6CCE - chains A and C of the 9 polymer chains in the assembly; structure by X-ray diffraction, 3.05 A resolution.

Chain A:
Protein: DNA-directed RNA polymerase subunit alpha
From: Mycobacterium smegmatis (strain ATCC 700084 / mc(2)155)
Notes: EC 2.7.7.6
UniProtKB: A0QSL8 (RPOA_MYCS2); residue numbers follow UniProt; this construct covers 1-350
Amino-acid sequence (350 residues; row label = number of the first residue in the row):
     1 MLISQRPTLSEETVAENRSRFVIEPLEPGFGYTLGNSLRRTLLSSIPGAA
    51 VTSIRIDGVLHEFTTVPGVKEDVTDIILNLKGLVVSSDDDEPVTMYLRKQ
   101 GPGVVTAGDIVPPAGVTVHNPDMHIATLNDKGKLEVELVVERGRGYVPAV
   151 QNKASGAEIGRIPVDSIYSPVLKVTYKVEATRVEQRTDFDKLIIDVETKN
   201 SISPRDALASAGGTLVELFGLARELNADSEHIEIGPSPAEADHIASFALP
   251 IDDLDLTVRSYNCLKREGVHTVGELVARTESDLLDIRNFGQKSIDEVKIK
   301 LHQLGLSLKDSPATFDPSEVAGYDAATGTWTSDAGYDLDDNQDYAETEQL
Unresolved in the structure: 222-350

Chain C:
Protein: DNA-directed RNA polymerase subunit beta
From: Mycobacterium smegmatis (strain ATCC 700084 / mc(2)155)
Notes: EC 2.7.7.6
UniProtKB: P60281 (RPOB_MYCS2); numbering as in UniProt (aligned over 1-1169)
Amino-acid sequence (1169 residues; numbered 1 to 1169; the number before each row is that of its first residue):
     1 MLEGCILAVSSQSKSNAITNNSVPGAPNRVSFAKLREPLEVPGLLDVQTD
    51 SFEWLVGSDRWRQAAIDRGEENPVGGLEEVLAELSPIEDFSGSMSLSFSD
   101 PRFDEVKASVDECKDKDMTYAAPLFVTAEFINNNTGEIKSQTVFMGDFPM
   151 MTEKGTFIINGTERVVVSQLVRSPGVYFDETIDKSTEKTLHSVKVIPGRG
   201 AWLEFDVDKRDTVGVRIDRKRRQPVTVLLKALGWTNEQIVERFGFSEIMM
   251 GTLEKDTTSGTDEALLDIYRKLRPGEPPTKESAQTLLENLFFKEKRYDLA
   301 RVGRYKVNKKLGLNAGKPITSSTLTEEDVVATIEYLVRLHEGQTSMTVPG
   351 GVEVPVEVDDIDHFGNRRLRTVGELIQNQIRVGLSRMERVVRERMTTQDV
   401 EAITPQTLINIRPVVAAIKEFFGTSQLSQFMDQNNPLSGLTHKRRLSALG
   451 PGGLSRERAGLEVRDVHPSHYGRMCPIETPEGPNIGLIGSLSVYARVNPF
   501 GFIETPYRKVENGVVTDQIDYLTADEEDRHVVAQANSPTDENGRFTEDRV
   551 MVRKKGGEVEFVSADQVDYMDVSPRQMVSVATAMIPFLEHDDANRALMGA
   601 NMQRQAVPLVRSEAPLVGTGMELRAAIDAGDVVVADKTGVIEEVSADYIT
   651 VMADDGTRQSYRLRKFARSNHGTCANQRPIVDAGQRVEAGQVIADGPCTQ
   701 NGEMALGKNLLVAIMPWEGHNYEDAIILSNRLVEEDVLTSIHIEEHEIDA
   751 RDTKLGAEEITRDIPNVSDEVLADLDERGIVRIGAEVRDGDILVGKVTPK
   801 GETELTPEERLLRAIFGEKAREVRDTSLKVPHGESGKVIGIRVFSREDDD
   851 ELPAGVNELVRVYVAQKRKISDGDKLAGRHGNKGVIGKILPVEDMPFLPD
   901 GTPVDIILNTHGVPRRMNIGQILETHLGWVAKAGWNIDVAAGVPDWASKL
   951 PEELYSAPADSTVATPVFDGAQEGELAGLLGSTLPNRDGEVMVDADGKST
  1001 LFDGRSGEPFPYPVTVGYMYILKLHHLVDDKIHARSTGPYSMITQQPLGG
  1051 KAQFGGQRFGEMECWAMQAYGAAYTLQELLTIKSDDTVGRVKVYEAIVKG
  1101 ENIPEPGIPESFKVLLKELQSLCLNVEVLSSDGAAIEMRDGDDEDLERAA
  1151 ANLGINLSRNESASVEDLA
Unresolved in the structure: 1-20, 206-214, 233-236, 312-322, 1140-1169
Small-molecule neighbours: Kanglemycin A (KNG): Arg164, Gly423, Thr424, Ser425, Gln426, Leu427, Ser428, Gln429, Phe430, Asp432, His442, Arg445, Ser447, Leu449, Gly450, Arg456, Pro480, Ile488, Arg604, His671
Swiss-Prot annotation at these positions:
  - mutagenesis: Gln429 (Q429K/L: Rifampicin (Rif) resistant), Asp432 (D432V: Rifampicin (Rif) resistant; D432Y: Rifampicin (Rif) resistant; RbpA no longer rescues transcription in the presence of Rif. Decreased affinity for Rif, no change in affinity for RbpA), His442 (H442D/L/P/R/Y: Rifampicin (Rif) resistant), Arg445 (R445L/P: Rifampicin (Rif) resistant), Ser447 (S447L/P/W: Rifampicin (Rif) resistant; RbpA no longer rescues transcription in the presence of Rif, decreased affinity for Rif, no change in affinity for RbpA; tested in the Leu mutation), Leu449 (L449P: Rifampicin (Rif) resistant)
Reported in the primary citation:
  - binding site for Kanglemycin A: Arg164, Thr424, Leu427, Phe430, Arg445, Ser447, Leu449, Gly450, Arg456, Arg604

How chain A and chain C interact:
Residue-residue contacts (70):
  Arg18(A) - Arg987(C)
  Arg18(A) - Asp988(C)  salt bridge
  Tyr32(A) - Phe1002(C)  hydrophobic
  Tyr32(A) - Pro1009(C)
  Thr33(A) - Ser1006(C)
  Asn36(A) - Asp1003(C)
  Asn36(A) - Gly1004(C)  hydrogen bond (side chain-backbone)
  Asn36(A) - Arg1005(C)
  Asn36(A) - Ser1006(C)
  Asn36(A) - Gly1007(C)
  Arg39(A) - Glu893(C)  hydrogen bond (side chain-backbone)
  Arg39(A) - Phe897(C)
  Arg39(A) - Gly901(C)  hydrogen bond (side chain-backbone)
  Arg39(A) - Pro903(C)
  Arg40(A) - Glu893(C)  salt bridge
  Arg40(A) - Asp894(C)  salt bridge
  Arg40(A) - Gly1004(C)  hydrogen bond (side chain-backbone)
  Arg40(A) - Arg1005(C)
  Ser44(A) - Glu893(C)
  Leu60(A) - Ile783(C)
  Leu60(A) - Gly784(C)
  His61(A) - Ile783(C)
  His61(A) - Gly784(C)
  His61(A) - Val838(C)
  His61(A) - Ile839(C)  hydrogen bond (side chain-backbone)
  Glu62(A) - Lys867(C)  salt bridge
  Phe63(A) - Phe666(C)
  Phe63(A) - Ile741(C)  hydrophobic
  Phe63(A) - Ile839(C)  hydrophobic
  Thr65(A) - Ala646(C)
  Thr65(A) - Asp647(C)  hydrogen bond
  Thr65(A) - Lys665(C)
  Pro67(A) - Asp647(C)
  Gly68(A) - Ser645(C)
  Val69(A) - Ser645(C)
  Val69(A) - Ala646(C)  hydrogen bond (backbone-backbone)
  Lys70(A) - Ala646(C)
  Lys70(A) - Pro679(C)
  Lys70(A) - Val681(C)
  Lys70(A) - Asp682(C)  salt bridge
  Asp72(A) - Lys665(C)  salt bridge
  Asp72(A) - Phe666(C)
  Thr74(A) - Phe666(C)
  Thr74(A) - Lys867(C)  hydrogen bond
  Asp75(A) - Arg678(C)  salt bridge
  Leu78(A) - Val610(C)  hydrophobic
  Leu78(A) - Asp736(C)
  Leu78(A) - Lys867(C)
  Lys81(A) - Glu734(C)
  Lys81(A) - Asp736(C)  salt bridge
  Lys131(A) - Glu643(C)  salt bridge
  Lys131(A) - Tyr648(C)  hydrogen bond
  Tyr146(A) - Val733(C)
  Tyr146(A) - Glu734(C)
  Tyr146(A) - Lys869(C)  hydrogen bond
  Asn152(A) - Glu786(C)
  Lys153(A) - Glu786(C)  hydrogen bond (backbone-side chain)
  Ile159(A) - Ile783(C)
  Asp165(A) - Asp736(C)
  Asp165(A) - Lys869(C)  salt bridge
  Lys173(A) - Asp900(C)  salt bridge
  Lys173(A) - Thr902(C)  hydrogen bond
  Val174(A) - Gly901(C)
  Thr175(A) - Pro899(C)  hydrogen bond (side chain-backbone)
  Thr175(A) - Asp900(C)
  Thr175(A) - Gly901(C)
  Tyr176(A) - Phe1002(C)  hydrophobic
  Tyr176(A) - Gly1007(C)  hydrogen bond (side chain-backbone)
  Lys177(A) - Glu990(C)  salt bridge
  Glu197(A) - Arg987(C)  salt bridge
Other interface residues (no listed pair), chain A (42 interface residues in all): Arg20, Leu43, Thr64, Val66, Glu71, Asn129, Arg161, Ile162, Ile167
Other interface residues (no listed pair), chain C (48 interface residues in all): Val644, Asn676, Asn730, Lys837, Ala865, Val892, Glu1008

Overview:
Chain A and chain C form an interface of 42 and 48 residues respectively, with 14 hydrogen bonds and 13 salt
bridges. Polar contacts include Arg18(A)-Asp988(C), Arg40(A)-Glu893(C) and Arg40(A)-Asp894(C). Chain C binds
Kanglemycin A. The paper reports a binding site for Kanglemycin A at Arg164(C), Thr424(C) and Leu427(C) among
others.
Here chain A is DNA-directed RNA polymerase subunit alpha and chain C is DNA-directed RNA polymerase subunit
beta, both from Mycobacterium smegmatis (strain ATCC 700084 / mc(2)155). Entry 6CCE (Crystal structure of a
Mycobacterium smegmatis RNA polymerase transcription initiation complex with inhibitor Kanglemycin A) was
determined by X-ray diffraction (same publication as 6DCF and 6CCV).
